Entry 8TU2 (electron microscopy, 2.52 A resolution); this record covers chains A and I of the 60 polymer chains in the assembly.

== Chain A (and I) ==
Name: VP2
Organism: Rat bocavirus
Notes: chain I of this document is another copy of the same molecule, construct and numbering; everything in this record applies to it too
UniProtKB: A0A0Y0BYS6 (A0A0Y0BYS6_9VIRU); residue numbers follow UniProt; this construct covers 1-567
Sequence (567 residues; each row starts with the number of its first residue):
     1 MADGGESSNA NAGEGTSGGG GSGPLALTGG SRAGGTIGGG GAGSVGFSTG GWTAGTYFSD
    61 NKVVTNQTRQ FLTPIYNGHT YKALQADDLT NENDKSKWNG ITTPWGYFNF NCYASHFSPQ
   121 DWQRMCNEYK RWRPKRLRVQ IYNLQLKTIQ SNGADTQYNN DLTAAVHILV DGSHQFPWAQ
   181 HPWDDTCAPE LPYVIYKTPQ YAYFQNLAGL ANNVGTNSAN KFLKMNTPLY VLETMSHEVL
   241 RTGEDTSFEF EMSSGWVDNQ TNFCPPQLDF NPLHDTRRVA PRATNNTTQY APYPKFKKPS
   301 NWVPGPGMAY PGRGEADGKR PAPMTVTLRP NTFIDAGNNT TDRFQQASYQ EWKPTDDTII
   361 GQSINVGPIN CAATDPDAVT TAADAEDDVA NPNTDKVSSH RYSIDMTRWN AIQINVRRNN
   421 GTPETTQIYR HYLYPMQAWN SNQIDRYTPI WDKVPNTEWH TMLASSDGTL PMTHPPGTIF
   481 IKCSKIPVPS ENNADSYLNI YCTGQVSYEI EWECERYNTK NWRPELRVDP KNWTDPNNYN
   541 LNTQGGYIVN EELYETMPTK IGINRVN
Disordered / not traced: 1-43

== How chain A and chain I interact ==
Pairs across the interface - 274 pairs, chain A then chain I:
  Ala86(A) with Phe296(I), hydrophobic
  Leu89(A) with Phe296(I), hydrophobic
  Thr90(A) with Phe296(I)
  Asp94(A) with Pro294(I); Lys297(I)
  Lys95(A) with Lys297(I), hydrogen bond (backbone-side chain)
  Ser96(A) with Phe296(I)
  Trp98(A) with Leu268(I), hydrogen bond (side chain-backbone); Phe270(I); Pro272(I), hydrophobic; Phe296(I), hydrophobic
  Thr102(A) with Leu273(I)
  Tyr107(A) with Asn271(I); His274(I)
  His174(A) with Val566(I)
  Gln175(A) with Lys520(I); Val566(I)
  Phe176(A) with Val566(I)
  Pro177(A) with Asp269(I); Asn567(I)
  Trp178(A) with Asp269(I)
  Ala179(A) with Asp269(I); Phe270(I); Asn271(I), hydrogen bond (backbone-backbone)
  His181(A) with Phe270(I); Thr276(I), hydrogen bond; Lys298(I); Pro299(I), hydrogen bond (side chain-backbone)
  Trp183(A) with Thr276(I); Arg277(I), hydrogen bond (backbone-backbone)
  Asp184(A) with Asp275(I); Arg277(I); Lys298(I), salt bridge
  Asp185(A) with Asp275(I), hydrogen bond (backbone-backbone); Arg277(I)
  Thr186(A) with His274(I)
  Pro199(A) with His274(I)
  Gln200(A) with Asn271(I), hydrogen bond (backbone-side chain); Leu273(I); His274(I), hydrogen bond (backbone-side chain)
  Tyr201(A) with Asn271(I)
  Ala202(A) with Asn271(I); Leu273(I), hydrophobic
  Phe204(A) with Phe263(I); Cys264(I), hydrophobic; Pro265(I); Leu268(I), hydrophobic
  Gln205(A) with Phe263(I)
  Leu207(A) with Leu268(I), hydrophobic
  Asn217(A) with Asn532(I), hydrogen bond
  Phe222(A) with Leu526(I), hydrophobic; Asn532(I)
  Leu223(A) with Ile404(I); Met406(I), hydrophobic
  Lys224(A) with Arg523(I), hydrogen bond (backbone-side chain)
  Met225(A) with Arg523(I), hydrogen bond (backbone-side chain); Pro524(I); Leu526(I), hydrophobic
  Asn226(A) with Thr261(I); Ile404(I); Glu525(I); Leu526(I), hydrogen bond (side chain-backbone); Ile561(I); Gly562(I), hydrogen bond (side chain-backbone); Asn564(I), hydrogen bond (backbone-side chain)
  Thr227(A) with Arg523(I), hydrogen bond (backbone-side chain)
  Pro228(A) with Phe263(I), hydrophobic; Asn521(I)
  Leu229(A) with Lys520(I); Asn521(I), hydrogen bond (backbone-side chain); Trp522(I), hydrogen bond (backbone-backbone); Arg523(I)
  Tyr230(A) with Phe263(I); Lys520(I); Asn521(I); Val566(I)
  Thr234(A) with Lys520(I), hydrogen bond (backbone-side chain); Trp522(I)
  Pro281(A) with Tyr349(I)
  Ala283(A) with Tyr349(I), hydrophobic
  Thr288(A) with Tyr349(I), hydrogen bond; Gln350(I)
  Pro306(A) with Tyr434(I), hydrophobic; Pro435(I), hydrophobic
  Gly307(A) with Tyr434(I)
  Met308(A) with Tyr434(I), hydrogen bond (backbone-side chain)
  Tyr310(A) with Ile414(I); Asn415(I); Val416(I), hydrophobic
  Pro311(A) with Asn415(I); Val416(I)
  Gly312(A) with Asn415(I), hydrogen bond (backbone-backbone); Val416(I); Arg417(I)
  Arg313(A) with Asn415(I); Val416(I); Arg417(I), hydrogen bond (backbone-side chain); Pro423(I); Thr425(I), hydrogen bond
  Gly314(A) with Pro281(I); Arg282(I); Ala283(I), hydrogen bond (backbone-backbone); Arg417(I), hydrogen bond (backbone-side chain)
  Glu315(A) with Pro281(I); Arg282(I); Pro423(I)
  Ala316(A) with Arg282(I), hydrogen bond (backbone-side chain)
  Asp317(A) with Arg282(I)
  Gly318(A) with Pro294(I); Lys297(I)
  Lys319(A) with Lys297(I), hydrogen bond (backbone-side chain)
  Pro321(A) with Ala280(I), hydrophobic; Tyr293(I), hydrophobic
  Ala322(A) with Tyr293(I); Asn415(I), hydrogen bond (backbone-side chain)
  Pro323(A) with Gln413(I); Ile414(I); Asn415(I), hydrogen bond (backbone-backbone)
  Met324(A) with Pro304(I); Ile412(I), hydrophobic; Gln413(I)
  Thr325(A) with Ile412(I); Gln413(I), hydrogen bond (backbone-backbone); Asn415(I)
  Val326(A) with Pro304(I), hydrophobic; Trp409(I), hydrophobic; Ala411(I); Gln413(I)
  Thr327(A) with Trp409(I); Asn410(I), hydrogen bond (backbone-backbone); Ala411(I), hydrogen bond (backbone-backbone); Gln413(I)
  Leu328(A) with Pro265(I), hydrophobic; Met406(I), hydrophobic; Arg408(I); Trp409(I), hydrophobic; Asn410(I)
  Arg329(A) with Thr374(I), hydrogen bond (backbone-side chain); Asn410(I)
  Asn331(A) with Thr374(I), hydrogen bond (side chain-backbone); Asp375(I); Asp377(I); Ala378(I); Arg401(I)
  Thr332(A) with Arg401(I); Tyr402(I)
  Phe344(A) with Asn410(I)
  Tyr349(A) with Pro311(I); Val379(I)
  Gln350(A) with Asp375(I); Val379(I)
  Glu351(A) with Asp375(I); Tyr429(I), hydrogen bond
  Trp352(A) with Asp375(I), hydrogen bond (backbone-side chain); Asn410(I), hydrogen bond (backbone-side chain)
  Lys353(A) with Gln427(I)
  Pro354(A) with Gln413(I); Gln427(I)
  Ile359(A) with Gln413(I)
  Ile360(A) with Lys297(I)
  Gln362(A) with Leu268(I)
  Ser363(A) with Leu268(I); Phe296(I); Lys297(I)
  Ile364(A) with Gln267(I); Leu268(I), hydrophobic
  Asn365(A) with Lys297(I); Lys298(I); Pro299(I); Ser300(I), hydrogen bond (backbone-backbone)
  Val366(A) with Gln267(I); Ser300(I); Trp302(I)
  Gly367(A) with Arg278(I); Pro299(I); Ser300(I), hydrogen bond (backbone-backbone)
  Pro368(A) with Arg278(I); Asn301(I)
  Ile369(A) with Tyr434(I), hydrogen bond (backbone-side chain)
  Asn370(A) with Tyr434(I)
  Cys371(A) with Tyr434(I)
  Ala378(A) with Tyr290(I)
  Val379(A) with Pro281(I), hydrophobic; Tyr290(I)
  Thr380(A) with Arg278(I), hydrogen bond (backbone-side chain)
  Thr381(A) with Arg278(I), hydrogen bond (backbone-side chain)
  Ala382(A) with Arg278(I); Val279(I), hydrogen bond (backbone-backbone); Tyr290(I), hydrophobic
  Ala383(A) with Arg277(I); Arg278(I); Val279(I)
  Asp384(A) with Arg277(I), salt bridge
  Ala385(A) with Val279(I)
  Asp387(A) with Tyr290(I); Ala291(I); Pro292(I)
  Asn391(A) with Gln289(I)
  Pro392(A) with Gln289(I)
  Asn393(A) with Gln289(I); Tyr290(I), hydrogen bond (side chain-backbone)
  Thr394(A) with Thr287(I); Thr288(I), hydrogen bond (side chain-backbone); Tyr290(I)
  Val397(A) with Val279(I), hydrophobic; Tyr290(I), hydrophobic
  Arg417(A) with Ser348(I), hydrogen bond (backbone-side chain); Tyr349(I), hydrogen bond (backbone-backbone)
  Arg418(A) with Ser348(I), hydrogen bond
  Asn419(A) with Gln346(I), hydrogen bond (side chain-backbone); Ala347(I), hydrogen bond (side chain-backbone); Ser348(I); Tyr349(I)
  Arg430(A) with Ile414(I); Ile428(I)
  His431(A) with Tyr434(I)
  Tyr432(A) with Ile428(I); Arg430(I); His431(I); Tyr432(I); Leu433(I); Tyr434(I), hydrophobic
  Leu433(A) with Leu433(I), hydrogen bond (backbone-backbone); Tyr434(I); Pro435(I)
  Tyr447(A) with Arg277(I), hydrogen bond (backbone-side chain)
  Pro449(A) with Arg277(I)
  Asp452(A) with Asn301(I), hydrogen bond; Trp302(I), hydrogen bond
  Lys453(A) with Trp302(I), hydrogen bond (backbone-side chain); Asn567(I), hydrogen bond (side chain-backbone)
  Val454(A) with Trp302(I), hydrophobic
  Pro455(A) with Pro266(I), hydrophobic; Trp302(I); Ala438(I), hydrophobic; Asn567(I)
  Asn456(A) with Asn262(I), hydrogen bond (backbone-side chain); Arg565(I); Val566(I), hydrogen bond (side chain-backbone); Asn567(I), hydrogen bond (backbone-backbone)
  Thr457(A) with Thr407(I); Ala438(I); Trp439(I); Asn440(I); Arg565(I)
  Glu458(A) with Asp258(I); Trp439(I), hydrogen bond (backbone-backbone); Asn440(I), hydrogen bond (backbone-side chain); Ser441(I), hydrogen bond; Lys560(I), salt bridge; Arg565(I)
  Trp459(A) with Ala438(I); Trp439(I), hydrogen bond (backbone-backbone); Ser441(I), hydrogen bond; Leu463(I); Ala464(I)
  His460(A) with Gln437(I)
  Thr461(A) with Leu433(I); Tyr434(I), hydrogen bond (side chain-backbone); Pro435(I); Met436(I), hydrogen bond (side chain-backbone); Gln437(I), hydrogen bond (side chain-backbone); Trp439(I); Met462(I)
  Met462(A) with Pro435(I); Met436(I), hydrogen bond (backbone-backbone)
  Leu463(A) with Trp302(I), hydrophobic; Met436(I), hydrophobic
  Ala464(A) with Pro435(I); Met436(I)
  Asp467(A) with Asn301(I), hydrogen bond
  Thr469(A) with Asn301(I), hydrogen bond
  Pro471(A) with Trp302(I), hydrophobic; Met436(I), hydrophobic
Also at the interface, not in a pair above, chain A (135 interface residues in all): Leu84, Cys112, Leu210, Ala219, Met235, Asn286, Arg320, Pro330, Val389, Trp439, Thr448, Ser465
Also at the interface, not in a pair above, chain I (106 interface residues in all): Val303, Glu351, Pro376, Ser403, Glu424

== Overview ==
135 residues of chain A face 106 of chain I across their interface; the contacts include 71 hydrogen bonds and
3 salt bridges. Polar pairs include Asp184(A)-Lys298(I), Asp384(A)-Arg277(I) and Glu458(A)-Lys560(I).
Chain A and chain I are both VP2 (Rat bocavirus); the structure, The Capsid of Rat Bocavirus, was determined
by electron microscopy, deposited together with 8TU0 and 8TU1.
